5EPI - chains A and D of the 4 polymer chains in the assembly; structure by X-ray diffraction, 4.10 A resolution (low resolution: residue-level contacts below are approximate; hydrogen-bond / salt-bridge calls are withheld).

== Chain A ==
Molecule: Polymerase acidic protein
Source organism: Influenza B virus (B/Memphis/13/2003)
Reference sequence: Q5V8Z9 (Q5V8Z9_9INFB); residues 1-726 here = UniProt positions 1-726
Sequence (751 residues; row label = number of the first residue in the row; numbers below 1 keep their minus sign (Gly-13 is residue -13)):
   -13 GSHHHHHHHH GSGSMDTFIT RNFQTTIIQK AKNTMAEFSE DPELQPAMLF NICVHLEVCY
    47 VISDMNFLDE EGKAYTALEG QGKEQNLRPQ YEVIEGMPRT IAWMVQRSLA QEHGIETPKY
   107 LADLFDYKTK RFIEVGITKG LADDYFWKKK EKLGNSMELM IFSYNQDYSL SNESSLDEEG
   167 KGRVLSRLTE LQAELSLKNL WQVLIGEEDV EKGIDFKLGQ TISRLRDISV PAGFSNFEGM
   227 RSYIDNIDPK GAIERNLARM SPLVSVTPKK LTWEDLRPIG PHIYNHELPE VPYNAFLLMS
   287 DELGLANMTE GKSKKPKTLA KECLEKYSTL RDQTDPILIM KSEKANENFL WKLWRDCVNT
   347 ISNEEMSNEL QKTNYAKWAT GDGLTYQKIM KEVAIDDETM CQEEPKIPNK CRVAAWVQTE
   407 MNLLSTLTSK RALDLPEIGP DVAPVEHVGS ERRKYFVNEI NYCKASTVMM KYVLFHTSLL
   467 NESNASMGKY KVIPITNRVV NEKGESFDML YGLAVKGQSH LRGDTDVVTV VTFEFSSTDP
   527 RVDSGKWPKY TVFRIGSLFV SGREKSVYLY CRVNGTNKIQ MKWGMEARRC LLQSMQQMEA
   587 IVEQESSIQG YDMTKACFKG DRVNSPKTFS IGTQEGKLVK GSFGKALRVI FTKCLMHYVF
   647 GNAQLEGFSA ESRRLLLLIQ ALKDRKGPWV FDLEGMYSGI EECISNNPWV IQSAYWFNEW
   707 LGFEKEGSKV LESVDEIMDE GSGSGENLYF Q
Disordered / not traced: -13 to -1, 64-73, 196-199, 717-737
Sequence notes: expression tag (-13 to 0, 727-737)

== Chain D ==
Molecule: Crna 5' end
Notes: fragment: first 12 nucleotides
Sequence (12 nucleotides; each row starts with the number of its first residue):
     1 AGCAGAAGCA GA

== Interface between chain A and chain D ==
Contacting residue pairs (43):
  Lys330(A) - A1(D)
  Trp364(A) - A1(D)
  Ala365(A) - A1(D)
  Thr366(A) - A1(D)
  Thr366(A) - A10(D)
  Gly367(A) - A1(D)
  Gly367(A) - A10(D)
  Gly367(A) - G11(D)
  Gly369(A) - G11(D)
  Leu370(A) - A1(D)
  Leu370(A) - A10(D)
  Leu370(A) - G11(D)
  Thr371(A) - A10(D)
  Thr371(A) - G11(D)
  Thr371(A) - A12(D)
  Tyr372(A) - A10(D)
  Gln388(A) - A7(D)
  Pro391(A) - A6(D)
  Pro391(A) - A7(D)
  Lys392(A) - A4(D)
  Lys392(A) - G5(D)
  Ile393(A) - A6(D)
  Pro394(A) - G5(D)
  Gln504(A) - G11(D)
  His506(A) - G11(D)
  Arg508(A) - G11(D)
  Asp512(A) - C9(D)
  Val513(A) - G2(D)
  Val513(A) - C3(D)
  Val513(A) - C9(D)
  Thr515(A) - A1(D)
  Lys535(A) - C3(D)
  Arg558(A) - C3(D)
  Val559(A) - A1(D)
  Val559(A) - G2(D)
  Asn560(A) - G2(D)
  Asn560(A) - C3(D)
  Gly561(A) - G2(D)
  Gly561(A) - C3(D)
  Thr562(A) - C3(D)
  Gln566(A) - A4(D)
  Asn648(A) - G5(D)
  Asn692(A) - G5(D)
Interface residues without a listed pair, chain A (32 interface residues in all): Asn280, Asp368, Lys374
Interface residues without a listed pair, chain D (12 interface residues in all): G8

== Overview ==
The interface between chain A and chain D involves 32 residues on one side and 12 on the other.
Here chain A is Polymerase acidic protein (Influenza B virus (B/Memphis/13/2003)) and chain D is Crna 5' end.
Entry 5EPI (Crystal structure of influenza B polymerase with bound 5' crna exhibits A novel domain
arrangement) was determined by X-ray diffraction, deposited together with 5FML and 5FMZ.
